PDB entry 6ZH9 | X-ray diffraction, 3.31 A resolution | chains HHH and EEE of the 4 polymer chains in the assembly

== Chain HHH ==
Molecule: CR3022 heavy
Organism: Homo sapiens
Sequence (216 residues; row label = number of the first residue in the row; note: 4 numbers in that range are skipped by the numbering (no residue carries them; nothing is unmodelled there); numbering starts at 0):
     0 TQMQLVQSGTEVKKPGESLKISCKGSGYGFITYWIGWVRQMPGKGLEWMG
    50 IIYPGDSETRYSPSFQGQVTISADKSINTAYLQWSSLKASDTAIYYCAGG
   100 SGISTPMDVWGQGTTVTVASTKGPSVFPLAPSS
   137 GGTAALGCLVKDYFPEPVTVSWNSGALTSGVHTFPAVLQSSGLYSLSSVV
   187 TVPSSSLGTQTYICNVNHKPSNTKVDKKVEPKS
Cystine bridges: Cys22-Cys96, Cys144-Cys200

== Chain EEE ==
Molecule: Spike glycoprotein
Organism: Severe acute respiratory syndrome coronavirus 2
UniProt: P0DTC2 (SPIKE_SARS2); numbering as in UniProt (aligned over 332-528)
Sequence (197 residues; each row starts with the number of its first residue):
   332 ITNLCPFGEVFNATRFASVYAWNRKRISNCVADYSVLYNSASFSTFKCYG
   382 VSPTKLNDLCFTNVYADSFVIRGDEVRQIAPGQTGKIADYNYKLPDDFTG
   432 CVIAWNSNNLDSKVGGNYNYLYRLFRKSNLKPFERDISTEIYQAGSTPCN
   482 GVEGFNCYFPLQSYGFQPTNGVGYQPYRVVVLSFELLHAPATVCGPK
Not modelled in the structure: 332-333
UniProt features mapped onto this chain:
  - region: Arg403 to Asp405 (Integrin-binding motif), Asn448 to Phe456 (Immunodominant HLA epitope recognized by the CD8+)
  - glycosylation: Asn343 (N-linked (GlcNAc...) (complex) asparagine)
  - natural variant: Gly339 (G339D: In strain: Omicron/BA.1, Omicron/BA.2 and 4 more; G339H: In strain: Omicron/BA.2.75, Omicron/XBB.1.5 and 1 more), Arg346 (R346K: In strain: Mu/B.1.621; R346T: In strain: Omicron/BQ.1.1, Omicron/XBB.1.5 and 1 more), Leu368 (L368I: In strain: Omicron/XBB.1.5, Omicron/EG.5.1), Ser371 (S371F: In strain: Omicron/BA.2, Omicron/BA.2.12.1 and 6 more; S371L: In strain: Omicron/BA.1), Ser373 (S373P: In strain: Omicron/BA.1, Omicron/BA.2 and 7 more), Ser375 (S375F: In strain: Omicron/BA.1, Omicron/BA.2 and 7 more), Thr376 (T376A: In strain: Omicron/BA.2, Omicron/BA.2.12.1 and 5 more), Asp405 (D405N: In strain: Omicron/BA.2, Omicron/BA.2.12.1 and 6 more), Arg408 (R408S: In strain: Omicron/BA.2, Omicron/BA.2.12.1 and 6 more), Lys417 (K417N: In strain: Beta/B.1.351, Omicron/BA.1 and 8 more; K417T: In strain: Gamma/P.1), Asn440 (N440K: In strain: Omicron/BA.1, Omicron/BA.2 and 7 more), Lys444 (K444T: In strain: Omicron/BQ.1.1), 16 further natural variant entries in UniProt
  - mutagenesis: Asn343 (N343Q: Reduced viral infectivity), Leu452 (L452R: Increased resistance to neutralizing antibodies. Decreases HLA binding to NF9 epitope. Increased binding affinity to human ACE2), Tyr453 (Y453F: Decreased HLA binding to NF9 epitope. Increased binding affinity to human ACE2), Ala475 (A475V: Increased resistance to neutralizing antibodies), Val483 (V483A: Increased resistance to neutralizing antibodies), Glu484 (E484D: Increased replication in human TMEM106B overexpressing cells), Phe490 (F490L: Increased resistance to neutralizing antibodies and human covalescent sera neutralization), Gln493 (Q493N: Reduced host ACE2-binding affinity in vitro; Q493Y: Reduced host ACE2-binding affinity in vitro), Asn501 (N501T: Reduced host ACE2-binding affinity in vitro; N501Y: Increased binding affinity to human ACE2), His519 (H519P: Increased resistance to human covalescent sera neutralization)
Cystine bridges: Cys336-Cys361, Cys379-Cys432, Cys391-Cys525, Cys480-Cys488
From the paper describing this entry:
  - conformationally variable residues (domain motion, loop rearrangement): Val445 to Thr500, His519

== Chain HHH / chain EEE interface ==
Contacting residue pairs (26):
  Gln1(HHH) - Tyr369(EEE)
  Gln1(HHH) - Asn370(EEE)  hydrogen bond
  Tyr27(HHH) - Asn370(EEE)
  Gly28(HHH) - Tyr369(EEE)
  Gly28(HHH) - Asn370(EEE)
  Ile30(HHH) - Ser375(EEE)
  Ile30(HHH) - Phe377(EEE)
  Thr31(HHH) - Tyr369(EEE)
  Thr31(HHH) - Phe377(EEE)
  Thr31(HHH) - Pro384(EEE)
  Tyr52(HHH) - Thr376(EEE)
  Tyr52(HHH) - Phe377(EEE)  hydrogen bond (side chain-backbone)
  Tyr52(HHH) - Lys378(EEE)
  Asp55(HHH) - Lys378(EEE)  salt bridge
  Glu57(HHH) - Lys378(EEE)  salt bridge
  Ser100(HHH) - Val382(EEE)
  Ser100(HHH) - Ser383(EEE)
  Ser100(HHH) - Pro384(EEE)
  Ser100(HHH) - Thr385(EEE)  hydrogen bond
  Gly101(HHH) - Cys379(EEE)
  Ile102(HHH) - Cys379(EEE)  hydrogen bond (backbone-backbone)
  Ile102(HHH) - Tyr380(EEE)  hydrophobic
  Ile102(HHH) - Gly381(EEE)  hydrogen bond (backbone-backbone)
  Ser103(HHH) - Gly381(EEE)
  Thr104(HHH) - Ser383(EEE)
  Pro105(HHH) - Lys386(EEE)
Interface residues without a listed pair, chain HHH (17 interface residues in all): Tyr32, Trp33, Lys74
Interface residues without a listed pair, chain EEE (15 interface residues in all): Phe374

== Overview ==
17 residues of chain HHH and 15 residues of chain EEE are in contact; the contacts include 5 hydrogen bonds
and 2 salt bridges. Polar pairs include Asp55(HHH)-Lys378(EEE), Glu57(HHH)-Lys378(EEE) and
Gln1(HHH)-Asn370(EEE). Curated annotation (UniProt) lists 10 mutagenesis sites on chain EEE. The paper reports
conformational variability at Val445(EEE) and His519(EEE).
Chain HHH is CR3022 heavy (Homo sapiens) and chain EEE is Spike glycoprotein (Severe acute respiratory
syndrome coronavirus 2); the structure, Ternary complex CR3022 H11-H4 and RBD (SARS-CoV-2), was determined by
X-ray diffraction.
